6LJS - chain A; structure by X-ray diffraction, 1.75 A resolution.

== Chain A ==
Name: Fatty acid-binding protein, adipocyte
Source organism: Homo sapiens
UniProtKB: P15090 (FABP4_HUMAN); residues 0-131 here correspond to UniProt positions 1-132 (UniProt number = residue number + 1)
Chain sequence (152 residues; row label = number of the first residue in the row; numbers below 1 keep their minus sign (Met-20 is residue -20)):
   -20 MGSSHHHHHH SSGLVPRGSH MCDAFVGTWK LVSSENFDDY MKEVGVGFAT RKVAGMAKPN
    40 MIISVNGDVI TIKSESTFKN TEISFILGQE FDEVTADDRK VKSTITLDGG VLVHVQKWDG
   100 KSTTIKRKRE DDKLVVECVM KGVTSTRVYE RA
Unresolved in the structure: -20 to -5
Differences from the reference sequence: expression tag (-20 to -1)
Ligand contacts: EHR (2-[(2-phenylphenyl)amino]benzoic acid): Phe16, Tyr19, Met20, Ala33, Ala36, Pro38, Ser53, Ser55, Phe57, Ala75, Asp76, Arg78, Ile104, Arg106, Val115, Arg126, Tyr128

== In short ==
Bound to chain A: compound EHR.
Chain A is Fatty acid-binding protein, adipocyte (Homo sapiens); the structure, Crystal structure of human
FABP4 in complex with a novel inhibitor, was determined by X-ray diffraction (same publication as 6LJT, 6LJU,
6LJV, 6LJW and 6LJX).
